1FWC - chains A and C of the 3 polymer chains in the assembly; structure by X-ray diffraction, 2.00 A resolution.

== Chain A ==
Molecule: Urease
Organism: Klebsiella aerogenes
Notes: EC 3.5.1.5; engineered mutation(s): C(C 319)A
Reference sequence: P18316 (URE3_KLEAE); residue numbers follow UniProt; this construct covers 1-100
Sequence (100 residues; row label = number of the first residue in the row):
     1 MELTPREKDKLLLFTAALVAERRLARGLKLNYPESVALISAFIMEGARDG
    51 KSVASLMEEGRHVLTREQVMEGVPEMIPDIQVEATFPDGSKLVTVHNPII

== Chain C ==
Molecule: Urease
Organism: Klebsiella aerogenes
Notes: EC 3.5.1.5
Reference sequence: P18314 (URE1_KLEAE); residues 1-567 here = UniProt positions 1-567
Sequence (567 residues; row label = number of the first residue in the row):
     1 MSNISRQAYADMFGPTVGDKVRLADTELWIEVEDDLTTYGEEVKFGGGKV
    51 IRDGMGQGQMLAADCVDLVLTNALIVDHWGIVKADIGVKDGRIFAIGKAG
   101 NPDIQPNVTIPIGAATEVIAAEGKIVTAGGIDTHIHWICPQQAEEALVSG
   151 VTTMVGGGTGPAAGTHATTCTPGPWYISRMLQAADSLPVNIGLLGKGNVS
   201 QPDALREQVAAGVIGLKIHEDWGATPAAIDCALTVADEMDIQVALHSDTL
   251 NESGFVEDTLAAIGGRTIHTFHTEGAGGGHAPDIITACAHPNILPSSTNP
   301 TLPYTLNTIDEHLDMLMVAHHLDPDIAEDVAFAESRIRRETIAAEDVLHD
   351 LGAFSLTSSDSQAMGRVGEVILRTWQVAHRMKVQRGALAEETGDNDNFRV
   401 KRYIAKYTINPALTHGIAHEVGSIEVGKLADLVVWSPAFFGVKPATVIKG
   451 GMIAIAPMGDINASIPTPQPVHYRPMFGALGSARHHCRLTFLSQAAAANG
   501 VAERLNLRSAIAVVKGCRTVQKADMVHNSLQPNITVDAQTYEVRVDGELI
   551 TSEPADVLPMAQRYFLF
Unresolved in the structure: 1
Differences from the reference sequence: modified residue (217); engineered mutation Ala319 (Cys in P18314)
Modified residues: Lys217 (lysine nz-carboxylic acid; KCX)
Bound ions: Ni2+ site 1: His134, His136, Lys217, Asp360; Ni2+ site 2: Lys217, His246, His272
Curated features (UniProtKB/Swiss-Prot):
  - active site: His320 (Proton donor)
  - binding site (Ni(2+)): His134, His136, Lys217, His246, His272, Asp360
  - binding site (substrate): His219
  - modified residue: Lys217 (N6-carboxylysine)
  - mutagenesis: His134 (H134A: Abrogates activity and reduces binding to nickel ions), His136 (H136A: Abrogates activity and reduces binding to nickel ions), Lys217 (K217A/C/E: Reduces activity 8000-fold and abrogates binding to nickel ions), His219 (H219A: Reduces activity 500-fold and increases KM 1000-fold. Resistant to inactivation by diethylpyrocarbonate and iodoacetamide; H219N/Q: Increases KM 100-fold; optimum pH is 6), Asp221 (D221A: Reduces activity 1000-fold and increases KM 10-fold; D221N: Reduces activity 50-fold), His246 (H246A: Abrogates activity and reduces binding to nickel ions), His312 (H312A: Enhances thermal stability above 50 degrees Celsius), His320 (H320A: Reduces activity 100000-fold, but increases KM only 3-fold; optimum pH is 6.75. Resistant to inactivation by diethylpyrocarbonate and iodoacetamide ...), Arg336 (R336Q: Reduces activity 10000-fold, but has no effect on KM)

== Chain A / chain C interface ==
Residue-residue contacts (37):
  Arg6(A) with Asn462(C)
  Asp9(A) with Pro470(C); His472(C), salt bridge; Arg474(C), salt bridge
  Lys10(A) with Asp460(C), salt bridge; Gln469(C)
  Leu12(A) with His472(C)
  Leu13(A) with Gln469(C); Pro470(C), hydrophobic
  Val19(A) with Phe567(C), hydrophobic
  Arg23(A) with Leu566(C), hydrogen bond (side chain-backbone); Phe567(C)
  Asn31(A) with Gln562(C), hydrogen bond (side chain-backbone); Arg563(C); Phe565(C), hydrogen bond (side chain-backbone)
  Tyr32(A) with Phe439(C); Arg563(C), hydrogen bond (backbone-backbone)
  Pro33(A) with Arg563(C); Tyr564(C); Phe565(C); Leu566(C)
  Glu34(A) with Leu566(C)
  Val36(A) with Gln469(C)
  Ser40(A) with Gln469(C)
  Met70(A) with Gln562(C)
  Glu71(A) with Arg563(C), hydrogen bond (backbone-side chain)
  Met76(A) with Phe439(C), hydrophobic; Tyr564(C), hydrophobic
  Gln81(A) with Ile465(C); Thr467(C), hydrogen bond; Pro468(C); Gln469(C), hydrogen bond (backbone-backbone)
  Glu83(A) with Ala463(C); Ser464(C), hydrogen bond
  Leu92(A) with Ser464(C); Ile465(C), hydrophobic; Pro468(C), hydrophobic
Interface residues without a listed pair, chain A (22 interface residues in all): Ala16, Val73, Val82
Interface residues without a listed pair, chain C (19 interface residues in all): Ala438

== Summary ==
The interface between chain A and chain C involves 22 residues on one side and 19 on the other, with 8
hydrogen bonds and 3 salt bridges. Polar contacts include Asp9(A)-His472(C), Asp9(A)-Arg474(C) and
Lys10(A)-Asp460(C).
Here chain A is Urease and chain C is Urease, both from Klebsiella aerogenes. Entry 1FWC (Klebsiella aerogenes
urease, C319A variant at ph 8.5) was determined by X-ray diffraction together with 1FWA, 1FWB, 1FWD, 1FWE,
1FWF, 1FWG, 1FWH and 1FWJ from the same study.
